Entry 1L9P (X-ray diffraction, 1.75 A resolution); this record covers chains A and B of the 3 polymer chains in the assembly.

# Chain A (and B)
Molecule: Copper-containing nitrite reductase
Organism: Alcaligenes faecalis
Notes: EC 1.7.99.3; chain B of this document is another copy of the same molecule, construct and numbering; everything in this record applies to it too
UniProt: P38501 (NIR_ALCFA); residues 4-340 here correspond to UniProt positions 40-376 (UniProt number = residue number + 36)
Amino-acid sequence (341 residues; numbered 4 to 344; the number before each row is that of its first residue):
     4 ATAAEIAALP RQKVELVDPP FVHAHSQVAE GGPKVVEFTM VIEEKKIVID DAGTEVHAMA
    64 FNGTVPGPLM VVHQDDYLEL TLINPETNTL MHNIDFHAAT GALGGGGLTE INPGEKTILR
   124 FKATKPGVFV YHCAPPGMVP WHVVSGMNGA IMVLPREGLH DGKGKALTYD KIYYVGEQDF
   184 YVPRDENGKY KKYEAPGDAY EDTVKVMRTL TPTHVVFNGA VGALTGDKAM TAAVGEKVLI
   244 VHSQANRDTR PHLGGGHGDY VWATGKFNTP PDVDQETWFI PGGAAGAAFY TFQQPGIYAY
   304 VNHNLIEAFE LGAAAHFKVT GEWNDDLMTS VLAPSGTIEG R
Not modelled in the structure: 340-344
Construct notes: engineered mutation Gly-257 (Ile293 in P38501); cloning artifact (341-344)
Swiss-Prot annotation at these positions:
  - binding site (Cu cation): His-95, His-100, His-135, Cys-136, His-145, Met-150, His-306
Bound ions: Cu ion site 1: His-95, Cys-136, His-145, Met-150; Cu ion site 2: His-100, His-135 (together with nitrite ion) (shared with His-306(B) of chain B); Cu ion site 3: His-306 (together with nitrite ion) (shared with 2 residues of chain C)
Ligand contacts:
  - nitrite ion (NO2), molecule 1: Asp-98, His-100, His-135
  - nitrite ion (NO2), molecule 2: His-255, Gly-257, Ala-302, Val-304, His-306, Leu-308
What the authors report for this chain:
  - binding site for nitrite ion: Asp-98, Gly-257
  - self-association interface (contacts with another copy of this molecule); pairs are residue here / residue on that copy: Asp-98/His-255
  - catalytic residues: Asp-98, His-255 (citing earlier work)

# Interface between chain A and chain B
Residue-residue contacts (112):
  Ala-4(A) / Asp-329(B)
  Ile-9(A) / Asp-329(B)
  Tyr-80(A) / Asp-329(B)  hydrogen bond
  Glu-82(A) / Val-334(B)
  His-100(A) / His-255(B)
  His-100(A) / His-260(B)  hydrogen bond (backbone-side chain)
  His-100(A) / Glu-279(B)  salt bridge
  His-100(A) / His-306(B)  hydrogen bond
  Ala-101(A) / His-260(B)
  Ala-102(A) / Gly-258(B)
  Ala-102(A) / His-260(B)
  Ala-102(A) / Met-331(B)  hydrophobic
  Thr-103(A) / Gly-258(B)
  Thr-103(A) / His-260(B)
  Thr-103(A) / Tyr-293(B)
  Thr-103(A) / Gln-296(B)
  Thr-103(A) / Gln-297(B)  hydrogen bond (backbone-side chain)
  Thr-103(A) / Met-331(B)
  Gly-104(A) / Gly-258(B)  hydrogen bond (backbone-backbone)
  Gly-104(A) / Gln-297(B)
  Gly-104(A) / Trp-326(B)
  Gly-104(A) / Met-331(B)
  Ala-105(A) / Trp-326(B)
  Leu-106(A) / Gly-257(B)
  Leu-106(A) / Gly-258(B)
  Leu-106(A) / Ile-300(B)
  Leu-106(A) / Ala-302(B)
  Gly-107(A) / Gly-258(B)
  Gly-107(A) / Met-331(B)
  Gly-108(A) / Met-331(B)
  Leu-111(A) / Met-331(B)  hydrophobic
  Leu-111(A) / Pro-337(B)
  Glu-113(A) / Pro-337(B)
  Ile-114(A) / Pro-337(B)  hydrophobic
  Gly-117(A) / Gly-339(B)
  Glu-118(A) / Pro-337(B)
  Glu-118(A) / Ser-338(B)
  Lys-119(A) / Ala-336(B)
  Lys-119(A) / Pro-337(B)
  Lys-119(A) / Ser-338(B)  hydrogen bond (backbone-backbone)
  Thr-120(A) / Leu-335(B)  hydrogen bond (side chain-backbone)
  Thr-120(A) / Ala-336(B)
  Thr-120(A) / Pro-337(B)
  Ile-121(A) / Ser-333(B)
  Ile-121(A) / Val-334(B)  hydrogen bond (backbone-backbone)
  Ile-121(A) / Leu-335(B)  hydrogen bond (backbone-backbone)
  Leu-122(A) / Met-331(B)  hydrophobic
  Leu-122(A) / Thr-332(B)
  Arg-123(A) / Asp-328(B)  hydrogen bond (side chain-backbone)
  Arg-123(A) / Met-331(B)
  Arg-123(A) / Thr-332(B)  hydrogen bond (backbone-backbone)
  Arg-123(A) / Val-334(B)
  Phe-124(A) / Leu-330(B)
  Lys-125(A) / Asp-329(B)
  Lys-125(A) / Leu-330(B)  hydrogen bond (backbone-backbone)
  Thr-127(A) / Leu-330(B)
  Lys-128(A) / His-260(B)
  Lys-128(A) / Asp-262(B)  salt bridge
  Lys-128(A) / Asp-277(B)  salt bridge
  Pro-129(A) / Asp-277(B)
  Val-131(A) / Glu-279(B)
  Phe-132(A) / His-260(B)
  Phe-132(A) / Glu-279(B)
  Val-133(A) / Glu-279(B)  hydrogen bond (backbone-side chain)
  His-135(A) / His-306(B)  hydrogen bond
  Val-142(A) / Leu-308(B)  hydrophobic
  Val-142(A) / Phe-312(B)  hydrophobic
  Pro-143(A) / Leu-308(B)
  Pro-143(A) / Ile-309(B)
  Pro-143(A) / Phe-312(B)
  Val-146(A) / Leu-308(B)  hydrophobic
  Tyr-184(A) / Ile-309(B)
  Val-207(A) / Glu-313(B)
  Met-210(A) / Ile-309(B)
  Arg-211(A) / Thr-214(B)
  Arg-211(A) / Glu-313(B)  salt bridge
  Arg-211(A) / Leu-314(B)
  Thr-212(A) / Thr-214(B)
  Leu-213(A) / Arg-250(B)
  Leu-213(A) / Ile-309(B)  hydrophobic
  Leu-213(A) / Glu-310(B)
  Leu-213(A) / Leu-314(B)  hydrophobic
  Ala-248(A) / His-306(B)  hydrogen bond (backbone-side chain)
  Ala-248(A) / Leu-308(B)
  Asn-249(A) / His-306(B)
  Asn-249(A) / Asn-307(B)
  Asn-249(A) / Leu-308(B)  hydrogen bond (side chain-backbone)
  Asn-249(A) / Ile-309(B)
  Asp-251(A) / Arg-253(B)  salt bridge
  Asp-251(A) / Phe-282(B)
  Thr-267(A) / Asp-275(B)
  Thr-267(A) / Gln-278(B)  hydrogen bond
  Lys-269(A) / Val-276(B)
  Lys-269(A) / Asp-277(B)
  Lys-269(A) / Gln-278(B)
  Lys-269(A) / Glu-279(B)  salt bridge
  Asn-271(A) / Val-276(B)
  Asn-271(A) / Asp-277(B)  hydrogen bond
  Thr-272(A) / Asp-275(B)
  Thr-272(A) / Val-276(B)  hydrogen bond (side chain-backbone)
  Thr-272(A) / Gln-278(B)  hydrogen bond
  Phe-282(A) / Phe-282(B)  hydrophobic
  Pro-284(A) / Thr-280(B)
  Pro-284(A) / Phe-282(B)  hydrophobic
  Gly-285(A) / Arg-253(B)
  Gly-285(A) / Thr-280(B)
  Gly-285(A) / His-306(B)
  Gly-286(A) / Glu-279(B)
  Gly-286(A) / Thr-280(B)  hydrogen bond (backbone-side chain)
  Gly-286(A) / His-306(B)
  Ala-287(A) / Glu-279(B)
  Ala-288(A) / Glu-279(B)  hydrogen bond (backbone-side chain)
Interface residues without a listed pair, chain A (55 interface residues in all): Thr-112
Interface residues without a listed pair, chain B (44 interface residues in all): Pro-215, Thr-216, Tyr-301

# Summary
Chain A and chain B form an interface of 55 and 44 residues respectively, with 22 hydrogen bonds and 6 salt
bridges. Polar contacts include His-100(A)/Glu-279(B), Lys-128(A)/Asp-262(B) and Lys-128(A)/Asp-277(B). Bound
to chain A: nitrite ion. The paper reports catalytic residues Asp-98(A) and His-255(A); a binding site for
nitrite ion at Asp-98(A) and Gly-257(A).
Both chains are Copper-containing nitrite reductase (Alcaligenes faecalis). Entry 1L9P (Crystal structure of
nitrite soaked I257G variant of the copper-containing nitrite reductase from alcaligenes faecalies S-6) was
determined by X-ray diffraction (same publication as 1L9O, 1L9Q, 1L9R, 1L9S and 1L9T).
